7KUY - chains D and E of the 5 polymer chains in the assembly; structure by electron microscopy, 3.60 A resolution.

# Chain D
Protein: Glycine receptor subunit alpha-2
From: Homo sapiens
Reference sequence: P23416 (GLRA2_HUMAN); residues 1-425 here correspond to UniProt positions 28-452 (UniProt number = residue number + 27)
Sequence (364 residues; numbered 1 to 425; 61 numbers in that range are skipped by the numbering (no residue carries them; nothing is unmodelled there); the number before each row is that of its first residue):
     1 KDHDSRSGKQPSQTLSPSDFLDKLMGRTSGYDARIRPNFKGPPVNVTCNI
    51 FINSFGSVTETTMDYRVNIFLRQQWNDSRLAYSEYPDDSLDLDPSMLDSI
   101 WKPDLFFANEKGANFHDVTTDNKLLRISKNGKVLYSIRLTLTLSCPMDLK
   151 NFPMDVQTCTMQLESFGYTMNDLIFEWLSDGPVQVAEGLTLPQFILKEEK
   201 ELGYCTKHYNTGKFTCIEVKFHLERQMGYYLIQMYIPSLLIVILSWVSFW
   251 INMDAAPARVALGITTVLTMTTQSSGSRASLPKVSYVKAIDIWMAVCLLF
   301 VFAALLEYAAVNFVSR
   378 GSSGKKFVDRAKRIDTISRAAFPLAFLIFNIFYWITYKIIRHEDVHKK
Unresolved in the structure: 1-14, 378-382, 420-425
Sequence notes: linker (378-381)
UniProt features mapped onto this chain:
  - binding site (glycine): Arg72, Ser136, Thr211
  - binding site (strychnine): Arg72
  - binding site (Zn(2+)): Glu199, Glu201, His222
  - site: Leu268 (Important for obstruction of the ion pore in the closed conformation)
  - glycosylation (N-linked (GlcNAc...) asparagine): Asn45, Asn76
Cystine bridges: Cys205-Cys216
Covalently attached groups: N-acetylglucosamine (NAG) linked to Asn45, Asn76
Small-molecule neighbours:
  - strychnine (SY9), molecule 1: Phe51, Phe70, Arg72, Leu124, Leu134, Ser136
  - strychnine (SY9), molecule 2: Phe166, Tyr209, Thr211, Phe214
Reported in the primary citation:
  - binding site for strychnine: Arg126

# Chain E
Protein: Glycine receptor subunit beta, Green fluorescent protein chimera
From: Homo sapiens
Reference sequence: chimeric construct of P48167, P42212: residues 3-331 from P48167 (GLRB_HUMAN) positions 25-355 (UniProt number = residue number + 22); residues 331-340 from P42212 positions 2-238 (offset varies); residues 340-475 from P48167 (GLRB_HUMAN) positions 400-497 (UniProt number = residue number + 22)
Sequence (702 residues; row label = number of the first residue in the row; note: 117 numbers in that range are skipped by the numbering (no residue carries them; nothing is unmodelled there); a row labelled like 331A-331Z holds insertion residues (331A, then the next letters in order); numbers below 1 keep their minus sign (Gly-19 is residue -19)):
   -19 GVAMPGAEDDVVAALEVLFQGPKSSKKGKGKKKQYLCPSQQSAEDLARVP
    31 ANSTSNILNRLLVSYDPRIRPNFKGIPVDVVVNIFINSFGSIQETTMDYR
    81 VNIFLRQKWNDPRLKLPSDFRGSDALTVDPTMYKCLWKPDLFFANEKSAN
   131 FHDVTQENILLFIFRDGDVLVSMRLSITLSCPLDLTLFPMDTQRCKMQLE
   181 SFGYTTDDLRFIWQSGDPVQLEKIALPQFDIKKEDIEYGNCTKYYKGTGY
   231 YTCVEVIFTLRRQVGFYMMGVYAPTLLIVVLSWLSFWINPDASAARVPLG
   281 IFSVLSLASECTTLAAELPKVSYVKALDVWLIACLLFGFASLVEYAVVQV
   331 M
331A-331Z LNGGSSAAAVSKGEELFTGVVPILVE
332A-332Z LDGDVNGHKFSVSGEGEGDATYGKLT
333A-333Z LKFICTTGKLPVPWPTLVTTLTYGVQ
334A-334Z CFSRYPDHMKQHDFFKSAMPEGYVQE
335A-335Z RTIFFKDDGNYKTRAEVKFEGDTLVN
336A-336Z RIELKGIDFKEDGNILGHKLEYNYNS
337A-337Z HNVYIMADKQKNGIKVNFKIRHNIED
338A-338Z GSVQLADHYQQNTPIGDGPVLLPDNH
339A-339Z YLSTQSKLSKDPNEKRDHMVLLEFVT
340A-340Z AAGITLGMDELYKSGSGSGVGETRCK
341A-341Z KVCTSKSDLRSNDFSIVGSLPRDFEL
342A-342Z SNYDCYGKPIEVNNGLGKSQAKNNKK
343A-343L PPPAKPVIPTAA
   449 KRIDLYARALFPFCFLFFNVIYWSIYL
Unresolved in the structure: -19 to 20, 331A-331Z, 332A-332Z, 333A-333Z, 334A-334Z, 335A-335Z, 336A-336Z, 337A-337Z, 338A-338Z, 339A-339Z, 340A-340Z, 341A-341Z, 342A-342Z, 343A-343L
Sequence notes: expression tag (-19 to 2); linker (331C-331J, 340N-340S); conflict Leu333U (Phe64 in P42212), Thr333V (Ser65 in P42212), Lys339G (Ala206 in P42212), Leu340F (His231 in P42212)
UniProt features mapped onto this chain:
  - binding site (glycine): Arg86, Ser152, Thr228
  - site: Leu285 (Important for obstruction of the ion pore in the closed conformation)
  - glycosylation (N-linked (GlcNAc...) asparagine): Asn32, Asn220
  - modified residue: Tyr333W (Z: -2,3-didehydrotyrosine)
Cystine bridges: Cys161-Cys175
Covalently attached groups: N-acetylglucosamine (NAG) linked to Asn220
Small-molecule neighbours:
  - strychnine (SY9), molecule 1: Phe65, Phe84, Arg86, Leu140, Phe142, Leu150, Ser152
  - strychnine (SY9), molecule 2: Phe122, Phe182, Gly183, Tyr225, Thr228, Tyr231
Reported in the primary citation:
  - conformationally variable residues: Leu285
  - binding site for strychnine: Phe142
  - mutagenesis - N36A, N220A: abolished expression
  - specificity-determining residues: Phe282 (proposed by the authors, not directly observed)

# Interface between chain D and chain E
Pairs across the interface - 75 pairs, chain D then chain E:
  Arg34(D) - Asp109(E)
  Glu60(D) - Pro207(E)
  Thr61(D) - Pro207(E)
  Thr62(D) - Ser71(E)
  Met63(D) - Ala205(E)
  Met63(D) - Pro207(E)  hydrophobic
  Lys102(D) - Gln136(E)
  Asp104(D) - Gln136(E)
  Leu105(D) - Val134(E)
  Leu105(D) - Thr135(E)  hydrogen bond (backbone-side chain)
  Phe106(D) - Phe84(E)  hydrophobic
  Phe106(D) - Arg154(E)
  Phe107(D) - Val134(E)  hydrophobic
  Ala108(D) - Asn67(E)  hydrogen bond (backbone-side chain)
  Ala108(D) - Arg154(E)
  Glu110(D) - Asn82(E)  hydrogen bond (backbone-side chain)
  Glu110(D) - His132(E)
  Glu110(D) - Val134(E)
  Glu110(D) - Arg154(E)  salt bridge
  Lys111(D) - Ser68(E)  hydrogen bond
  Lys111(D) - Asn82(E)
  Lys111(D) - His132(E)
  Ala113(D) - Val134(E)  hydrophobic
  Phe115(D) - Asp133(E)
  Phe115(D) - Thr135(E)
  Ile137(D) - Thr135(E)
  Leu139(D) - Val134(E)  hydrophobic
  Leu139(D) - Thr135(E)
  Pro146(D) - Ala205(E)  hydrophobic
  Phe166(D) - Phe84(E)  hydrophobic
  Phe166(D) - Asn138(E)
  Phe166(D) - Ile139(E)
  Phe166(D) - Leu140(E)  hydrophobic
  Gly167(D) - Leu140(E)
  Lys207(D) - Glu202(E)  salt bridge
  Tyr209(D) - Phe65(E)
  Pro257(D) - Ala275(E)  hydrophobic
  Val260(D) - Ile268(E)  hydrophobic
  Val260(D) - Ala275(E)  hydrophobic
  Ile264(D) - Leu261(E)  hydrophobic
  Ile264(D) - Pro278(E)
  Ile264(D) - Leu279(E)  hydrophobic
  Ile264(D) - Phe282(E)  hydrophobic
  Val267(D) - Leu261(E)  hydrophobic
  Leu268(D) - Phe282(E)  hydrophobic
  Leu268(D) - Ser286(E)
  Thr271(D) - Ser286(E)
  Thr271(D) - Glu290(E)  hydrogen bond
  Ser275(D) - Glu290(E)  hydrogen bond
  Ser275(D) - Thr293(E)
  Arg278(D) - Phe246(E)
  Arg278(D) - Thr293(E)
  Arg278(D) - Leu294(E)
  Arg278(D) - Glu297(E)
  Lys283(D) - Glu297(E)
  Val284(D) - Pro207(E)
  Val284(D) - Phe246(E)
  Ser285(D) - Pro207(E)
  Ser285(D) - Gln208(E)
  Ser285(D) - Gln243(E)  hydrogen bond (side chain-backbone)
  Ser285(D) - Val244(E)
  Ser285(D) - Gly245(E)  hydrogen bond (backbone-backbone)
  Ser285(D) - Phe246(E)  hydrogen bond (backbone-backbone)
  Ser285(D) - Tyr247(E)
  Tyr286(D) - Gln243(E)
  Val287(D) - Gly245(E)
  Val287(D) - Met249(E)  hydrophobic
  Lys288(D) - Phe246(E)
  Asp291(D) - Phe246(E)
  Ala295(D) - Met249(E)  hydrophobic
  Leu298(D) - Pro254(E)  hydrophobic
  Leu298(D) - Leu257(E)  hydrophobic
  Phe302(D) - Leu257(E)  hydrophobic
  Phe302(D) - Val260(E)  hydrophobic
  Leu305(D) - Leu261(E)  hydrophobic
Interface residues without a listed pair, chain D (50 interface residues in all): Asp32, Tyr135, Leu141, Ser144, Ile292, Tyr308, Ala309, Asn312, Phe313
Interface residues without a listed pair, chain E (49 interface residues in all): Asn32, Ser152, Ser156, Lys203, Arg242, Val251, Ile258, Leu264, Trp267

# In short
50 residues of chain D face 49 of chain E across their interface; the contacts include 9 hydrogen bonds and 2
salt bridges. Polar contacts include Glu110(D)-Arg154(E), Lys207(D)-Glu202(E) and Leu105(D)-Thr135(E). The
paper reports a binding site for strychnine at Arg126(D) and Phe142(E); N36A and N220A of chain E abolish
expression.
Here chain D is Glycine receptor subunit alpha-2 and chain E is Glycine receptor subunit beta, Green
fluorescent protein chimera, both from Homo sapiens. Entry 7KUY (Cyro-EM structure of human Glycine Receptor
alpha2-beta heteromer, strychnine bound state) was determined by electron microscopy together with 5BKF, 5BKG
and 7L31 from the same study.
